6PCR - chains I and N of the 7 polymer chains in the assembly; structure by electron microscopy, 2.50 A resolution.

# Chain I
Molecule: 23S ribosomal RNA
Source organism: Escherichia coli
Sequence (2904 nucleotides; each row starts with the number of its first residue):
     1 GGUUAAGCGACUAAGCGUACACGGUGGAUGCCCUGGCAGUCAGAGGCGAU
    51 GAAGGACGUGCUAAUCUGCGAUAAGCGUCGGUAAGGUGAUAUGAACCGUU
   101 AUAACCGGCGAUUUCCGAAUGGGGAAACCCAGUGUGUUUCGACACACUAU
   151 CAUUAACUGAAUCCAUAGGUUAAUGAGGCGAACCGGGGGAACUGAAACAU
   201 CUAAGUACCCCGAGGAAAAGAAAUCAACCGAGAUUCCCCCAGUAGCGGCG
   251 AGCGAACGGGGAGCAGCCCAGAGCCUGAAUCAGUGUGUGUGUUAGUGGAA
   301 GCGUCUGGAAAGGCGCGCGAUACAGGGUGACAGCCCCGUACACAAAAAUG
   351 CACAUGCUGUGAGCUCGAUGAGUAGGGCGGGACACGUGGUAUCCUGUCUG
   401 AAUAUGGGGGGACCAUCCUCCAAGGCUAAAUACUCCUGACUGACCGAUAG
   451 UGAACCAGUACCGUGAGGGAAAGGCGAAAAGAACCCCGGCGAGGGGAGUG
   501 AAAAAGAACCUGAAACCGUGUACGUACAAGCAGUGGGAGCACGCUUAGGC
   551 GUGUGACUGCGUACCUUUUGUAUAAUGGGUCAGCGACUUAUAUUCUGUAG
   601 CAAGGUUAACCGAAUAGGGGAGCCGAAGGGAAACCGAGUCUUAACUGGGC
   651 GUUAAGUUGCAGGGUAUAGACCCGAAACCCGGUGAUCUAGCCAUGGGCAG
   701 GUUGAAGGUUGGGUAACACUAACUGGAGGACCGAACCGACUAAUGUUGAA
   751 AAAUUAGCGGAUGACUUGUGGCUGGGGGUGAAAGGCCAAUCAAACCGGGA
   801 GAUAGCUGGUUCUCCCCGAAAGCUAUUUAGGUAGCGCCUCGUGAAUUCAU
   851 CUCCGGGGGUAGAGCACUGUUUCGGCAAGGGGGUCAUCCCGACUUACCAA
   901 CCCGAUGCAAACUGCGAAUACCGGAGAAUGUUAUCACGGGAGACACACGG
   951 CGGGUGCUAACGUCCGUCGUGAAGAGGGAAACAACCCAGACCGCCAGCUA
  1001 AGGUCCCAAAGUCAUGGUUAAGUGGGAAACGAUGUGGGAAGGCCCAGACA
  1051 GCCAGGAUGUUGGCUUAGAAGCAGCCAUCAUUUAAAGAAAGCGUAAUAGC
  1101 UCACUGGUCGAGUCGGCCUGCGCGGAAGAUGUAACGGGGCUAAACCAUGC
  1151 ACCGAAGCUGCGGCAGCGACGCUUAUGCGUUGUUGGGUAGGGGAGCGUUC
  1201 UGUAAGCCUGCGAAGGUGUGCUGUGAGGCAUGCUGGAGGUAUCAGAAGUG
  1251 CGAAUGCUGACAUAAGUAACGAUAAAGCGGGUGAAAAGCCCGCUCGCCGG
  1301 AAGACCAAGGGUUCCUGUCCAACGUUAAUCGGGGCAGGGUGAGUCGACCC
  1351 CUAAGGCGAGGCCGAAAGGCGUAGUCGAUGGGAAACAGGUUAAUAUUCCU
  1401 GUACUUGGUGUUACUGCGAAGGGGGGACGGAGAAGGCUAUGUUGGCCGGG
  1451 CGACGGUUGUCCCGGUUUAAGCGUGUAGGCUGGUUUUCCAGGCAAAUCCG
  1501 GAAAAUCAAGGCUGAGGCGUGAUGACGAGGCACUACGGUGCUGAAGCAAC
  1551 AAAUGCCCUGCUUCCAGGAAAAGCCUCUAAGCAUCAGGUAACAUCAAAUC
  1601 GUACCCCAAACCGACACAGGUGGUCAGGUAGAGAAUACCAAGGCGCUUGA
  1651 GAGAACUCGGGUGAAGGAACUAGGCAAAAUGGUGCCGUAACUUCGGGAGA
  1701 AGGCACGCUGAUAUGUAGGUGAGGUCCCUCGCGGAUGGAGCUGAAAUCAG
  1751 UCGAAGAUACCAGCUGGCUGCAACUGUUUAUUAAAAACACAGCACUGUGC
  1801 AAACACGAAAGUGGACGUAUACGGUGUGACGCCUGCCCGGUGCCGGAAGG
  1851 UUAAUUGAUGGGGUUAGCGCAAGCGAAGCUCUUGAUCGAAGCCCCGGUAA
  1901 ACGGCGGCCGUAACXAUAACGGUCCUAAGGUAGCGAAAUUCCUUGUCGGG
  1951 UAAGUUCCGACXUGCACGAAUGGCGUAAUGAUGGCCAGGCUGUCUCCACC
  2001 CGAGACUCAGUGAAAUUGAACUCGCUGUGAAGAUGCAGUGUACCCGCGGC
  2051 AAGACGGAAAGACCCCGUXAACCUUUACUAUAGCUUGACACUGAACAUUG
  2101 AGCCUUGAUGUGUAGGAUAGGUGGGAGGCUUUGAAGUGUGGACGCCAGUC
  2151 UGCAUGGAGCCGACCUUGAAAUACCACCCUUUAAUGUUUGAUGUUCUAAC
  2201 GUUGACCCGUAAUCCGGGUUGCGGACAGUGUCUGGUGGGUAGUUUGACUG
  2251 GGGCGGUCUCCUCCUAAAGAGUAACGGAGGAGCACGAAGGUUGGCUAAUC
  2301 CUGGUCGGACAUCAGGAGGUUAGUGCAAUGGCAUAAGCCAGCUUGACUGC
  2351 GAGCGUGACGGCGCGAGCAGGUGCGAAAGCAGGUCAUAGUGAUCCGGUGG
  2401 UUCUGAAUGGAAGGGCCAUCGCUCAACGGAUAAAAGGUACUCCGGGGAUA
  2451 ACAGGCUGAUACCGCCCAAGAGUUCAUAUCGACGGCGGUGUUUGGCACCU
  2501 CGAUGUCGGCUCAUCACAUCCUGGGGCUGAAGUAGGUCCCAAGGGUAUGG
  2551 CUGUUCGCCAUUUAAAGUGGUACGCGAGCUGGGUUUAGAACGUCGUGAGA
  2601 CAGUUCGGUCCCUAUCUGCCGUGGGCGCUGGAGAACUGAGGGGGGCUGCU
  2651 CCUAGUACGAGAGGACCGGAGUGGACGCAUCACUGGUGUUCGGGUUGUCA
  2701 UGCCAAUGGCACUGCCCGGUAGCUAAAUGCGGAAGAGAUAAGUGCUGAAA
  2751 GCAUCUAAGCACGAAACUUGCCCCGAGAUGAGUUCUCCCUGACCCUUUAA
  2801 GGGUCCUGAAGGAACGUUGAAGACGACGACGUUGAUAGGCCGGGUGUGUA
  2851 AGCGCAGCGAUGCGUUGAGCUAACCGGUACUAAUGAACCGUGAGGCUUAA
  2901 CCUU
Not modelled in the structure: 886-891, 2030
Modified / non-standard residues: 1MG (1N-methylguanosine-5'-monophosphate) at position 745, PSU (pseudouridine-5'-monophosphate) at position 746, 5MU (5-methyluridine 5'-monophosphate) at position 747, PSU (pseudouridine-5'-monophosphate) at position 955, 6MZ (N6-methyladenosine-5'-monophosphate) at position 1618, 2MG (2N-methylguanosine-5'-monophosphate) at position 1835, PSU (pseudouridine-5'-monophosphate) at position 1911, 3TD ((1S)-1,4-anhydro-1-(3-methyl-2,4-dioxo-1,2,3,4-tetrahydropyrimidin-5-yl)-5-O-phosphono-D-ribitol) at position 1915, PSU (pseudouridine-5'-monophosphate) at position 1917, 5MU (5-methyluridine 5'-monophosphate) at position 1939, 5MC (5-methylcytidine-5'-monophosphate) at position 1962, G7M (N7-methyl-guanosine-5'-monophosphate) at position 2069, OMG (o2'-methylguanosine-5'-monophosphate) at position 2251, 2MG (2N-methylguanosine-5'-monophosphate) at position 2445, PSU (pseudouridine-5'-monophosphate) at position 2457, OMC (o2'-methylycytidine-5'-monophosphate) at position 2498, 2MA (2-methyladenosine-5'-monophosphate) at position 2503, PSU (pseudouridine-5'-monophosphate) at position 2504, OMU (o2'-methyluridine 5'-monophosphate) at position 2552, PSU (pseudouridine-5'-monophosphate) at position 2580, PSU (pseudouridine-5'-monophosphate) at position 2605
Glycans and other covalent adducts: covalent link PSU_1911-A1918
Small-molecule neighbours: O8P ((2R)-2-[(3S,4R,5E,10E,12E,14S,26aR)-14-hydroxy-4,12-dimethyl-1,7,16,22-tetraoxo-4,7,8,9,14,15,16,17,24,25,26,26a-dodecahydro-1H,3H,22H-21,18-(azeno)pyrrolo[2,1-c][1,8,4,19]dioxadiazacyclotetracosin-3-yl]propyl (2-bromopyridin-4-yl)carbamate): G2061, A2062, C2063, C2064, OMG_2251, A2450, A2451, C2452, 2MA_2503, PSU_2504, G2505, U2585, A2602

# Chain N
Protein: 50S ribosomal protein L3
Source organism: Escherichia coli
UniProtKB: P60438 (RL3_ECOLI); residue numbers follow UniProt; this construct covers 1-209
Chain sequence (209 residues; each row starts with the number of its first residue):
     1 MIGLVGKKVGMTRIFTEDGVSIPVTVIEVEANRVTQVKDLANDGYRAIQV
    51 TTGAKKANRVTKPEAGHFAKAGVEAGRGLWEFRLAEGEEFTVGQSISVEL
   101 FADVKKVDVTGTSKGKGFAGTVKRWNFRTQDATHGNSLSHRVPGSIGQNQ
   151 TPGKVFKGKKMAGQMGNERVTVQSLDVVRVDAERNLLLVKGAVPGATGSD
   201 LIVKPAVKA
Curated features (UniProtKB/Swiss-Prot):
  - modified residue: Lys38 (N6-succinyllysine), Gln150 (N5-methylglutamine)

# Chain I / chain N interface
Contacting residue pairs - 213 pairs, chain I then chain N:
  A574(I) - Gln150(N)  base contact
  A743(I) - Gly135(N)  phosphate contact
  U744(I) - Asn136(N)  phosphate contact
  U744(I) - Ser137(N)  phosphate contact
  U744(I) - Leu138(N)  phosphate contact
  1MG_745(I) - Leu138(N)  phosphate contact
  U1130(I) - Thr151(N)  hydrogen bond to the base
  U1130(I) - Pro152(N)  base contact
  U1130(I) - Lys154(N)  base contact
  U1130(I) - Phe156(N)  sugar contact
  A1654(I) - Phe118(N)  hydrogen bond to the sugar
  A1655(I) - Phe118(N)  sugar contact
  A1655(I) - Ala119(N)  sugar contact
  A1655(I) - Gly120(N)  sugar contact
  C1656(I) - Arg141(N)  salt bridge to the phosphate
  C1656(I) - Val142(N)  phosphate contact
  U1657(I) - Leu138(N)  phosphate contact
  U1657(I) - His140(N)  hydrogen bond to the phosphate
  U1657(I) - Arg141(N)  hydrogen bond to the phosphate
  C1658(I) - Leu138(N)  sugar contact
  C1658(I) - His140(N)  salt bridge to the phosphate
  C1670(I) - Asp131(N)  sugar contact
  C1670(I) - His134(N)  hydrogen bond to the base
  U1671(I) - His134(N)  sugar contact
  G1673(I) - His134(N)  hydrogen bond to the base
  C1675(I) - Thr133(N)  hydrogen bond to the base
  C1675(I) - His134(N)  stacking on the base
  A1676(I) - Thr133(N)  sugar contact
  U1993(I) - Asp131(N)  phosphate contact
  U1993(I) - Thr133(N)  sugar contact
  C1994(I) - Gln130(N)  phosphate contact
  C1994(I) - Asp131(N)  phosphate contact
  C1994(I) - Ala132(N)  hydrogen bond to the phosphate
  C1997(I) - Val122(N)  sugar contact
  C1997(I) - Thr129(N)  hydrogen bond to the phosphate
  A1998(I) - Val122(N)  phosphate contact
  A1998(I) - Arg141(N)  salt bridge to the phosphate
  G2024(I) - Lys154(N)  hydrogen bond to the phosphate
  C2025(I) - Pro152(N)  phosphate contact
  G2032(I) - Gln150(N)  hydrogen bond to the sugar
  G2032(I) - Thr151(N)  hydrogen bond to the base
  G2048(I) - Phe118(N)  base contact
  G2049(I) - Met161(N)  hydrogen bond to the base
  C2050(I) - Ile146(N)  sugar contact
  C2050(I) - Met161(N)  base contact
  A2051(I) - Gly144(N)  sugar contact
  A2051(I) - Ile146(N)  sugar contact
  A2052(I) - Gly144(N)  phosphate contact
  A2052(I) - Ser145(N)  phosphate contact
  A2052(I) - Ile146(N)  hydrogen bond to the phosphate
  A2052(I) - Gly147(N)  sugar contact
  A2052(I) - Gln148(N)  phosphate contact
  A2052(I) - Asn149(N)  hydrogen bond to the sugar
  A2052(I) - Gly153(N)  sugar contact
  A2052(I) - Lys154(N)  base contact
  A2052(I) - Val155(N)  base contact
  G2053(I) - Asn149(N)  phosphate contact
  G2053(I) - Gln150(N)  phosphate contact
  G2053(I) - Gly153(N)  sugar contact
  A2054(I) - Gln150(N)  phosphate contact
  C2510(I) - Gln130(N)  base contact
  U2511(I) - Arg128(N)  salt bridge to the phosphate
  U2511(I) - Gln130(N)  sugar contact
  U2511(I) - Pro143(N)  hydrogen bond to the sugar
  U2511(I) - Gly144(N)  base contact
  U2511(I) - Ser145(N)  hydrogen bond to the base
  C2512(I) - Phe127(N)  phosphate contact
  C2512(I) - Arg128(N)  hydrogen bond to the phosphate
  C2512(I) - Pro143(N)  sugar contact
  C2512(I) - Ser145(N)  hydrogen bond to the sugar
  C2512(I) - Lys159(N)  hydrogen bond to the sugar
  A2513(I) - Phe127(N)  phosphate contact
  A2513(I) - Gln148(N)  base contact
  U2514(I) - Phe156(N)  sugar contact
  U2571(I) - Gln148(N)  hydrogen bond to the base
  U2571(I) - Thr151(N)  hydrogen bond to the phosphate
  U2571(I) - Pro152(N)  sugar contact
  A2572(I) - Gln148(N)  phosphate contact
  A2572(I) - Asn149(N)  phosphate contact
  A2572(I) - Gln150(N)  hydrogen bond to the phosphate
  A2572(I) - Thr151(N)  hydrogen bond to the phosphate
  G2574(I) - Ser145(N)  hydrogen bond to the base
  G2574(I) - Gly147(N)  hydrogen bond to the base
  G2574(I) - Gln148(N)  sugar contact
  G2574(I) - Asn149(N)  hydrogen bond to the sugar
  C2575(I) - Ser145(N)  hydrogen bond to the sugar
  C2575(I) - Gln148(N)  sugar contact
  C2575(I) - Asn149(N)  hydrogen bond to the phosphate
  G2578(I) - Gln130(N)  hydrogen bond to the base
  G2578(I) - Ser139(N)  hydrogen bond to the sugar
  G2578(I) - Gly144(N)  base contact
  G2578(I) - Ser145(N)  base contact
  C2579(I) - Gln130(N)  base contact
  C2579(I) - Asn136(N)  hydrogen bond to the sugar
  C2579(I) - Ser137(N)  sugar contact
  C2579(I) - Ser139(N)  hydrogen bond to the sugar
  PSU_2580(I) - His134(N)  phosphate contact
  PSU_2580(I) - Gly135(N)  sugar contact
  PSU_2580(I) - Ser137(N)  hydrogen bond to the phosphate
  G2581(I) - Gly135(N)  phosphate contact
  G2618(I) - Ile146(N)  base contact
  G2618(I) - Lys154(N)  sugar contact
  G2618(I) - Val155(N)  hydrogen bond to the sugar
  C2619(I) - Val155(N)  sugar contact
  C2619(I) - Phe156(N)  sugar contact
  C2619(I) - Lys157(N)  phosphate contact
  C2619(I) - Gly158(N)  phosphate contact
  C2619(I) - Lys159(N)  sugar contact
  C2619(I) - Met161(N)  hydrogen bond to the sugar
  C2620(I) - Arg124(N)  hydrogen bond to the sugar
  C2620(I) - Lys157(N)  salt bridge to the phosphate
  C2620(I) - Gly158(N)  hydrogen bond to the phosphate
  C2620(I) - Lys159(N)  sugar contact
  C2620(I) - Met161(N)  sugar contact
  C2620(I) - Ala162(N)  hydrogen bond to the sugar
  G2621(I) - Arg124(N)  salt bridge to the phosphate
  G2621(I) - Gln164(N)  hydrogen bond to the sugar
  G2633(I) - Thr61(N)  sugar contact
  G2633(I) - Pro63(N)  base contact
  G2633(I) - Glu64(N)  sugar contact
  A2634(I) - Leu79(N)  sugar contact
  A2635(I) - Lys38(N)  base contact
  A2635(I) - Gln49(N)  hydrogen bond to the sugar
  A2635(I) - Leu79(N)  sugar contact
  A2635(I) - Glu81(N)  hydrogen bond to the sugar
  C2636(I) - Tyr45(N)  hydrogen bond to the sugar
  C2636(I) - Trp80(N)  phosphate contact
  C2636(I) - Glu81(N)  hydrogen bond to the phosphate
  U2637(I) - Arg83(N)  salt bridge to the phosphate
  G2638(I) - Arg83(N)  salt bridge to the phosphate
  G2677(I) - Asn126(N)  phosphate contact
  C2678(I) - Arg124(N)  phosphate contact
  C2678(I) - Asn126(N)  phosphate contact
  C2678(I) - Val170(N)  sugar contact
  A2679(I) - Ser113(N)  phosphate contact
  A2679(I) - Val193(N)  sugar contact
  A2679(I) - Pro194(N)  sugar contact
  U2680(I) - Lys8(N)  phosphate contact
  U2680(I) - Met11(N)  hydrogen bond to the sugar
  U2680(I) - Ser113(N)  phosphate contact
  U2680(I) - Lys114(N)  hydrogen bond to the phosphate
  U2680(I) - Ala192(N)  sugar contact
  U2680(I) - Val193(N)  sugar contact
  U2680(I) - Pro194(N)  sugar contact
  U2680(I) - Gly195(N)  hydrogen bond to the phosphate
  C2681(I) - Met11(N)  sugar contact
  C2681(I) - Lys114(N)  salt bridge to the phosphate
  A2682(I) - Met11(N)  sugar contact
  A2682(I) - Thr12(N)  sugar contact
  A2682(I) - Arg13(N)  hydrogen bond to the sugar
  A2682(I) - Pro23(N)  base contact
  C2683(I) - Arg13(N)  sugar contact
  C2723(I) - Lys114(N)  salt bridge to the phosphate
  U2724(I) - Lys116(N)  salt bridge to the phosphate
  U2724(I) - Lys123(N)  salt bridge to the phosphate
  U2728(I) - Pro23(N)  phosphate contact
  G2729(I) - Pro23(N)  phosphate contact
  G2729(I) - Leu175(N)  sugar contact
  G2729(I) - Lys190(N)  sugar contact
  G2729(I) - Gly191(N)  sugar contact
  C2730(I) - Gln173(N)  hydrogen bond to the sugar
  C2730(I) - Ser174(N)  phosphate contact
  C2730(I) - Leu175(N)  sugar contact
  C2730(I) - Asp176(N)  phosphate contact
  G2731(I) - Ser174(N)  phosphate contact
  G2731(I) - Lys208(N)  hydrogen bond to the phosphate
  G2732(I) - Lys208(N)  salt bridge to the phosphate
  A2733(I) - Lys208(N)  base contact
  C2771(I) - Gln173(N)  hydrogen bond to the sugar
  C2771(I) - Lys208(N)  sugar contact
  C2772(I) - Thr171(N)  phosphate contact
  C2772(I) - Gln173(N)  sugar contact
  C2773(I) - Arg169(N)  salt bridge to the phosphate
  C2773(I) - Thr171(N)  hydrogen bond to the phosphate
  C2774(I) - Arg169(N)  phosphate contact
  U2783(I) - Asn42(N)  sugar contact
  U2784(I) - Gln36(N)  hydrogen bond to the sugar
  U2784(I) - Asn42(N)  hydrogen bond to the phosphate
  U2784(I) - Asp43(N)  hydrogen bond to the sugar
  C2785(I) - Gln36(N)  hydrogen bond to the sugar
  C2785(I) - Asn42(N)  phosphate contact
  C2785(I) - His67(N)  hydrogen bond to the sugar
  C2785(I) - Lys70(N)  hydrogen bond to the phosphate
  U2786(I) - Lys62(N)  sugar contact
  U2786(I) - Pro63(N)  hydrogen bond to the sugar
  U2786(I) - Gly66(N)  sugar contact
  U2786(I) - His67(N)  sugar contact
  U2786(I) - Lys70(N)  salt bridge to the phosphate
  C2787(I) - Lys62(N)  sugar contact
  C2787(I) - Pro63(N)  sugar contact
  C2788(I) - Lys62(N)  salt bridge to the phosphate
  A2810(I) - Lys62(N)  sugar contact
  G2811(I) - Thr61(N)  phosphate contact
  G2811(I) - Lys62(N)  hydrogen bond to the phosphate
  A2820(I) - Lys114(N)  sugar contact
  A2820(I) - Ala196(N)  base contact
  A2820(I) - Thr197(N)  hydrogen bond to the base
  A2821(I) - Lys114(N)  phosphate contact
  A2821(I) - Gly115(N)  hydrogen bond to the phosphate
  A2821(I) - Asn167(N)  phosphate contact
  G2822(I) - Gly115(N)  phosphate contact
  G2822(I) - Lys116(N)  phosphate contact
  G2822(I) - Gly117(N)  hydrogen bond to the phosphate
  G2822(I) - Gln164(N)  hydrogen bond to the phosphate
  G2822(I) - Met165(N)  phosphate contact
  A2823(I) - Gly117(N)  phosphate contact
  A2823(I) - Phe118(N)  hydrogen bond to the phosphate
  C2830(I) - Lys56(N)  phosphate contact
  C2830(I) - Arg59(N)  salt bridge to the phosphate
  G2831(I) - Lys56(N)  phosphate contact
  G2831(I) - Arg59(N)  salt bridge to the phosphate
  G2834(I) - Lys56(N)  phosphate contact
  A2835(I) - Lys56(N)  salt bridge to the phosphate
Also at the interface, not in a pair above, chain I (91 interface residues in all): C1999, C2055, U2622, U2833
Also at the interface, not in a pair above, chain N (98 interface residues in all): Ser21, Asn58, Lys106, Thr110, Lys160, Gly163, Val172, Val207

# Summary
91 residues of chain I and 98 residues of chain N are in contact; the contacts include 65 hydrogen bonds, 19
salt bridges and 1 aromatic stacking contact. Polar pairs include U1130(I)-Thr151(N), C1670(I)-His134(N) and
G1673(I)-His134(N). Bound to chain I: compound O8P.
Chain I is 23S ribosomal RNA and chain N is 50S ribosomal protein L3, both from Escherichia coli; the
structure, E. coli 50S ribosome bound to compound 40o, was determined by electron microscopy together with
6PC5, 6PC6, 6PC7, 6PC8, 6PCH, 6PCQ and 3 further entries from the same study.
